PDB entry 3GC3 | X-ray diffraction, 2.20 A resolution | chains A and B

== Chain A ==
Protein: Beta-arrestin-1
Source organism: Bos taurus
UniProt: P17870 (ARRB1_BOVIN), isoform P17870-2; the construct has insertions or renumbered stretches relative to UniProt, so the offset changes along the chain: 1-349 = UniProt 1-349; 351-373 = UniProt 350-372; 378-385 = UniProt 378-385
Amino-acid sequence (385 residues; row label = number of the first residue in the row; note: 5 numbers in that range are skipped by the numbering (no residue carries them; nothing is unmodelled there); a row labelled like 373A-373E holds insertion residues (373A, then the next letters in order)):
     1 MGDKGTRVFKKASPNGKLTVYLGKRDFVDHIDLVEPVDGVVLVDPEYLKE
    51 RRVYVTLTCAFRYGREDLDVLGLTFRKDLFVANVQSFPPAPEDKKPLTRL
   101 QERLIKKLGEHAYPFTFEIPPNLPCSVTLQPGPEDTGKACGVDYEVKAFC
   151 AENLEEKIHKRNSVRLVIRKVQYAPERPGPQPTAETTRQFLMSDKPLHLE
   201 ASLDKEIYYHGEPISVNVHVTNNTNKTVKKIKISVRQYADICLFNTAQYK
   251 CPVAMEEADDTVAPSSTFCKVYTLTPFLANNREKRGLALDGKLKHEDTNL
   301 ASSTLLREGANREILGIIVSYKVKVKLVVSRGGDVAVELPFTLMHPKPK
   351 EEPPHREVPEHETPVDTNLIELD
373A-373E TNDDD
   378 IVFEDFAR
Unresolved in the structure: 1-4, 44-50, 65-71, 90-94, 131-138, 280-283, 351-365, 373A-373E, 385
UniProt features mapped onto this chain:
  - binding site (1D-myo-inositol hexakisphosphate): Lys250, Met255, Lys324, Lys326
  - modified residue: Tyr47 (Phosphotyrosine)

== Chain B ==
Protein: Clathrin heavy chain 1
Source organism: Bos taurus
Notes: fragment: WD domain
UniProt: P49951 (CLH1_BOVIN); residues 1-363 here = UniProt positions 1-363
Amino-acid sequence (363 residues; numbered 1 to 363; the number before each row is that of its first residue):
     1 MAQILPIRFQEHLQLQNLGINPANIGFSTLTMESDKFICIREKVGEQAQV
    51 VIIDMNDPSNPIRRPISADSAIMNPASKVIALKAGKTLQIFNIEMKSKMK
   101 AHTMTDDVTFWKWISLNTVALVTDNAVYHWSMEGESQPVKMFDRHSSLAG
   151 CQIINYRTDAKQKWLLLTGISAQQNRVVGAMQLYSVDRKVSQPIEGHAAS
   201 FAQFKMEGNAEESTLFCFAVRGQAGGKLHIIEVGTPPTGNQPFPKKAVDV
   251 FFPPEAQNDFPVAMQISEKHDVVFLITKYGYIHLYDLETGTCIYMNRISG
   301 ETIFVTAPHEATAGIIGVNRKGQVLSVCVEEENIIPYITNVLQNPDLALR
   351 MAVRNNLAGAEEL
Unresolved in the structure: 1-2, 44, 46-47, 174-175, 357-363
UniProt features mapped onto this chain:
  - region: Ala68 to Asp107 (WD40-like repeat 2), Thr302 to Glu330 (WD40-like repeat 7)
  - modified residue: Ala2 (N-acetylalanine), Ser67 (Phosphoserine), Thr105 (Phosphothreonine), Tyr184 (Phosphotyrosine)

== Chain A / chain B interface ==
Pairs across the interface - 42 pairs, chain A then chain B:
  His30(A) with Asn17(B), hydrogen bond (side chain-backbone); Ser59(B)
  Ile31(A) with Asn17(B)
  Asp32(A) with His12(B); Leu13(B); Gln14(B), hydrogen bond (side chain-backbone); Asn17(B), hydrogen bond
  Leu33(A) with Pro58(B); Ser59(B)
  Val34(A) with Ser59(B)
  Glu35(A) with Ser59(B)
  Pro36(A) with Asp57(B)
  Pro96(A) with Asn56(B)
  Arg99(A) with Ile62(B)
  Tyr173(A) with Asn17(B); Gly19(B)
  Pro175(A) with Gln16(B); Asn17(B)
  Lys347(A) with Gly19(B), hydrogen bond (side chain-backbone)
  Thr367(A) with Gln89(B), hydrogen bond (backbone-side chain)
  Asn368(A) with Gln89(B); Phe91(B); Lys98(B), hydrogen bond
  Leu369(A) with Ile66(B); Ser67(B), hydrogen bond (backbone-backbone); Leu82(B); Lys83(B); Ala84(B), hydrophobic; Thr87(B); Gln89(B), hydrogen bond (backbone-side chain)
  Ile370(A) with Val50(B), hydrophobic; Arg64(B); Pro65(B); Ile66(B), hydrophobic; Leu82(B), hydrophobic; Phe91(B), hydrophobic
  Glu371(A) with Arg64(B); Pro65(B), hydrogen bond (backbone-backbone)
  Leu372(A) with Arg64(B); Phe91(B), hydrophobic; Asn92(B); Lys96(B)
Also at the interface, not in a pair above, chain A (20 interface residues in all): Thr98, Asp373
Also at the interface, not in a pair above, chain B (33 interface residues in all): Leu18, Asn60, Arg63, Ala68, Lys78, Ile80, Ile93, Ser97
Interface features reported in the paper:
  - pairs named by the authors: Asn368(A)-Gln89(B), Asp373(A)-Lys96(B)
  - interface residues, chain A: Ile370(A), Leu372(A)

== Overview ==
Chain A and chain B form an interface of 20 and 33 residues respectively, with 9 hydrogen bonds. Among the
polar pairs are His30(A)-Asn17(B), Asp32(A)-Gln14(B) and Asp32(A)-Asn17(B). The paper describes contacts
between Asn368(A) and Gln89(B) and Asp373(A) and Lys96(B). From UniProt: 4 residues binding 1D-myo-inositol
hexakisphosphate on chain A. The paper reports interface residues Ile370(A) and Leu372(A).
Here chain A is Beta-arrestin-1 and chain B is Clathrin heavy chain 1, both from Bos taurus. Entry 3GC3
(Crystal Structure of Arrestin2S and Clathrin) was determined by X-ray diffraction (same publication as 3GD1).
